Entry 4B1C (X-ray diffraction, 1.95 A resolution); this record covers chain A.

[Chain A]
Name: Beta-secretase 1
Organism: Homo sapiens
Notes: EC 3.4.23.46
UniProtKB: P56817 (BACE1_HUMAN); the construct has insertions or renumbered stretches relative to UniProt, so the offset changes along the chain: 497-502 = UniProt 56-61; 1-156 = UniProt 62-217; 171-377 = UniProt 232-438; 380-384 = UniProt 441-445
Sequence (375 residues; each row starts with the number of its first residue):
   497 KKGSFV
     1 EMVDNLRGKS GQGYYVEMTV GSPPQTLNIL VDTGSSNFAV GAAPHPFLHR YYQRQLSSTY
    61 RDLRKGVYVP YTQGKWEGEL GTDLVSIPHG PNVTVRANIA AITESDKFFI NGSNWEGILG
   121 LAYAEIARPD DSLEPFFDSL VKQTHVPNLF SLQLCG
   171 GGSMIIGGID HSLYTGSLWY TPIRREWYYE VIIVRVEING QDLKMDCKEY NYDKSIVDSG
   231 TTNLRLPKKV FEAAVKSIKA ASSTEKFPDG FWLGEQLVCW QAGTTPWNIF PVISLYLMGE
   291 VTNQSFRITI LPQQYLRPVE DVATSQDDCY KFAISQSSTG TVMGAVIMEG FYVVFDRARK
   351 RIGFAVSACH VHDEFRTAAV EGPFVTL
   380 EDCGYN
Differences from the reference sequence: conflict Lys497 (Arg56 in P56817), Lys498 (Arg57 in P56817)
Disulfide bonds: Cys155-Cys359, Cys217-Cys382, Cys269-Cys319
Residues lining bound ligands: 1B1 ((2R)-2-cyclopropyl-5-methyl-2-[3-(5-prop-1-yn-1-ylpyridin-3-yl)phenyl]-2H-imidazol-4-amine): Ser10, Gly11, Gln12, Gly13, Tyr14, Leu30, Asp32, Gly34, Ser35, Tyr71, Phe108, Ile110, Trp115, Ile118, Asp228, Ser229, Gly230, Thr231, Thr232, Ala335
Curated features (UniProtKB/Swiss-Prot):
  - active site: Asp32, Asp228
  - modified residue (N6-acetyllysine): Lys65, Lys214, Lys218, Lys224, Lys238, Lys239, Lys246
  - glycosylation (N-linked (GlcNAc...) asparagine): Asn92, Asn111, Asn293

[In short]
Ligands of chain A: compound 1B1. Curated annotation (UniProt) lists active-site residues Asp32 and Asp228.
Chain A is Beta-secretase 1 (Homo sapiens); the structure, New Aminoimidazoles as BACE-1 Inhibitors: From
Rational Design to Ab- lowering in Brain, was determined by X-ray diffraction (same publication as 4B1D and
4B1E).
